PDB entry 261L | X-ray diffraction, 2.50 A resolution | chain A

Chain A:
Molecule: Lysozyme
Organism: Enterobacteria phage T4
Notes: EC 3.2.1.17
Reference sequence: P00720 (LYS_BPT4); the construct has insertions or renumbered stretches relative to UniProt, so the offset changes along the chain: 1-50 = UniProt 1-50; 62-173 = UniProt 51-162
Amino-acid sequence (173 residues; each row starts with the number of its first residue):
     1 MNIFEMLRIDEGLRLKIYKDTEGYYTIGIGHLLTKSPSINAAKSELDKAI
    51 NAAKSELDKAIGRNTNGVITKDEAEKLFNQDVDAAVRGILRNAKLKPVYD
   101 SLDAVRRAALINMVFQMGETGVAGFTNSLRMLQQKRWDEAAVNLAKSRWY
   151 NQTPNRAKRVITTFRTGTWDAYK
Construct notes: engineered mutation Ile-39 (Leu in P00720)
Curated features (UniProtKB/Swiss-Prot):
  - active site (Proton donor/acceptor): Glu-11, Asp-20
  - binding site (substrate): Leu-32, Phe-115, Ser-128, Asn-143
What the authors report for this chain:
  - conformationally variable residues: Ile-39
  - contacts within the chain: Pro-37/Leu-46 (hydrophobic contact), Pro-37/Ala-49 (hydrophobic contact), Leu-46/Ala-49 (hydrophobic contact)

Overview:
Curated annotation (UniProt) lists active-site residues Glu-11 and Asp-20 and 4 substrate-binding residues.
From the paper: conformational variability at Ile-39; contacts within the chain involving Pro-37, Leu-46 and
Ala-49.
Chain A is Lysozyme (Enterobacteria phage T4); the structure, Structural characterisation of an engineered
tandem repeat contrasts the importance of context and sequence in protein ..., was determined by X-ray
diffraction (same publication as 262L).
